PDB entry 3IDN | X-ray diffraction, 2.25 A resolution | chains A and C of the 3 polymer chains in the assembly

# Chain A
Molecule: 2F5 Fab light chain
From: Homo sapiens
Notes: antibody fragment or engineered binder
Chain sequence (214 residues; each row starts with the number of its first residue):
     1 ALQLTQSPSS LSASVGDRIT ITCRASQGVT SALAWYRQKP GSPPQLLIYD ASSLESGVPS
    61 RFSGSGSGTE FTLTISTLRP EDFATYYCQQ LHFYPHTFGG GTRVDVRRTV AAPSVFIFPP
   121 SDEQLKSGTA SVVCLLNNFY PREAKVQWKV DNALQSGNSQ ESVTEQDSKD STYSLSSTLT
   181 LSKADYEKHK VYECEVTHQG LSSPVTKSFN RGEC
Disulfide bonds: Cys23-Cys88, Cys134-Cys194

# Chain C
Molecule: gp41 MPER peptide analog
Chain sequence (7 residues; numbered 1 to 7; the number before each row is that of its first residue):
     1 ELDFWAS
Modified positions: Phe4 (4-amino-l-phenylalanine; HOX)

# How chain A and chain C interact
Residue-residue contacts (11; chain A residue first):
  Leu91(A) - Asp3(C)
  His92(A) - Leu2(C)
  His92(A) - Asp3(C)  hydrogen bond (backbone-backbone)
  His92(A) - Ala6(C)
  Phe93(A) - Glu1(C)
  Phe93(A) - Leu2(C)  hydrophobic
  Tyr94(A) - Glu1(C)  hydrogen bond (backbone-backbone)
  Tyr94(A) - Leu2(C)
  Tyr94(A) - Asp3(C)  hydrogen bond
  Tyr94(A) - Phe4(C)  hydrogen bond (side chain-backbone)
  His96(A) - Asp3(C)  salt bridge

# In short
The chain A/chain C interface involves 5 residues from each chain, with 4 hydrogen bonds and 1 salt bridge.
Among the polar pairs are His96(A)-Asp3(C), Tyr94(A)-Asp3(C) and Tyr94(A)-Phe4(C).
Here chain A is 2F5 Fab light chain (Homo sapiens) and chain C is gp41 MPER peptide analog. Entry 3IDN
(Crystal structure of the HIV-1 Cross Neutralizing Monoclonal Antibody 2F5 Fab' fragment in complex with gp41
...) was determined by X-ray diffraction (same publication as 1U8H, 1U8I, 1U8J, 1U8L, 1U8M, 1U8N and 14
further entries).
